Entry 6ZEG (X-ray diffraction, 1.09 A resolution); this record covers chains A and C.

== Chain A ==
Molecule: Serine/threonine-protein phosphatase PP1-alpha catalytic subunit, Brain-specific angiogenesis inhibitor 1-associated protein 2
Organism: Homo sapiens
Notes: EC 3.1.3.16; engineered mutation(s): N-terminal Vector derived sequence GHMGS
Reference sequence: chimeric construct of P62136, Q9UQB8: residues 7-304 from P62136 (PP1A_HUMAN) positions 7-304 (same numbers); residues 323-339 from Q9UQB8 positions 448-464 (UniProt number = residue number + 125)
Chain sequence (338 residues; row label = number of the first residue in the row):
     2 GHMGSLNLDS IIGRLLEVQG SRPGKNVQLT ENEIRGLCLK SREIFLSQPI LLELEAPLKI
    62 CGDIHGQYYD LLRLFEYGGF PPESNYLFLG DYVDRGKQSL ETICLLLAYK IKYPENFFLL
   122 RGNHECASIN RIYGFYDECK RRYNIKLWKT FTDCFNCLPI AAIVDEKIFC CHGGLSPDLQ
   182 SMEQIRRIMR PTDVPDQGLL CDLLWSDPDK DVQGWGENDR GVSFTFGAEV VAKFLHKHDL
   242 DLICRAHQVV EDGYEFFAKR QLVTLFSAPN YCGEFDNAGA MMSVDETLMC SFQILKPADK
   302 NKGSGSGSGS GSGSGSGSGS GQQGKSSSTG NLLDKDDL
Unresolved in the structure: 2-5, 300-319, 337-339
Sequence notes: expression tag (2-6); linker (305-322)
UniProt features mapped onto this chain:
  - active site: His125 (Proton donor)
  - binding site (Mn(2+)): Asp64, His66, Asp92, Asn124, His173, His248
  - modified residue (Phosphoserine): Ser22, Ser329
Metal / ion sites: Mn2+ site 1: Asp64, His66, Asp92 (together with phosphate ion); Mn2+ site 2: Asp92, Asn124, His173, His248 (together with phosphate ion)
From the paper describing this entry:
  - mutagenesis - S328A, S329A: decreased catalytic activity
  - mutagenesis - L334A: increased catalytic activity
  - catalytic residues: Asp95, His125 (proposed by the authors, not directly observed)

== Chain C ==
Molecule: Phosphatase and actin regulator
Organism: Homo sapiens
Notes: engineered mutation(s): N-terminal Vector derived sequence GPLGS
Reference sequence: Q4VY12 (Q4VY12_HUMAN); residues 516-580 here correspond to UniProt positions 80-144 (UniProt number = residue number - 436)
Chain sequence (70 residues; row label = number of the first residue in the row):
   511 GPLGSRKILI RFSDYVEVAD AQDYDRRADK PWTRLTAADK AAIRKELNEF KSTEMEVHEL
   571 SRHLTRFHRP
Unresolved in the structure: 511-514
Sequence notes: expression tag (511-515)
From the paper describing this entry:
  - mutagenesis - R544A, F577A (16-fold): decreased binding to Serine/threonine-protein phosphatase PP1-alpha catalytic subunit, Brain-specific angiogenesis inhibitor 1-associated protein 2 (chain A)

== Chain A / chain C interface ==
Residue-residue contacts (107):
  Pro24(A) - Tyr534(C)  hydrophobic
  Arg43(A) - Glu566(C)  salt bridge
  Gln68(A) - Tyr534(C)
  Gln68(A) - Arg536(C)
  Tyr70(A) - Gln532(C)  hydrogen bond (backbone-side chain)
  Tyr70(A) - Tyr534(C)  hydrophobic
  Asp71(A) - Gln532(C)
  Asp71(A) - Tyr534(C)  hydrogen bond
  Asp71(A) - Arg536(C)  salt bridge
  Arg74(A) - Ala529(C)
  Arg74(A) - Asp530(C)
  Arg74(A) - Gln532(C)
  Tyr78(A) - Glu527(C)  hydrogen bond
  Tyr78(A) - Ala529(C)  hydrophobic
  Arg96(A) - Trp542(C)
  Gly97(A) - Ala538(C)
  Lys98(A) - Asp535(C)
  Lys98(A) - Arg536(C)
  Lys98(A) - Arg537(C)
  Lys98(A) - Ala538(C)
  Ala128(A) - Leu557(C)
  Ser129(A) - Lys561(C)  hydrogen bond
  Ser129(A) - Arg576(C)
  Ser129(A) - His578(C)  hydrogen bond
  Arg132(A) - Ile553(C)
  Arg132(A) - Glu556(C)  salt bridge
  Ile133(A) - Pro541(C)
  Ile133(A) - Trp542(C)
  Tyr134(A) - Trp542(C)
  Tyr137(A) - Glu556(C)  hydrogen bond
  Asp138(A) - Pro541(C)
  Lys150(A) - Phe560(C)
  Lys150(A) - Glu564(C)  salt bridge
  Thr153(A) - Phe560(C)
  Thr153(A) - Met565(C)
  Asp154(A) - Glu566(C)
  Asn157(A) - Met565(C)  hydrogen bond
  Lys168(A) - Leu519(C)
  Met190(A) - His568(C)
  Met190(A) - Leu570(C)  hydrophobic
  Met190(A) - Ser571(C)  hydrogen bond (backbone-side chain)
  Arg191(A) - His568(C)
  Pro192(A) - Glu566(C)
  Pro192(A) - Val567(C)
  Pro192(A) - His568(C)  hydrogen bond (backbone-backbone)
  Thr193(A) - Ser571(C)
  Thr193(A) - Leu574(C)
  Asp194(A) - Lys561(C)  salt bridge
  Asp194(A) - Thr575(C)
  Asp194(A) - Arg576(C)  hydrogen bond (side chain-backbone)
  Val195(A) - Leu574(C)
  Val195(A) - Arg576(C)
  Pro196(A) - Leu574(C)
  Asp197(A) - Arg576(C)
  Leu236(A) - Arg516(C)
  His237(A) - Arg516(C)
  Asp240(A) - Arg516(C)  salt bridge
  Leu241(A) - Arg516(C)  hydrogen bond (backbone-side chain)
  Asp242(A) - Arg516(C)  salt bridge
  Asp242(A) - Ile518(C)
  Asp242(A) - Leu519(C)  hydrogen bond (side chain-backbone)
  Asp242(A) - Ile520(C)  hydrogen bond (side chain-backbone)
  Leu243(A) - Ile520(C)  hydrophobic
  Leu243(A) - Phe522(C)  hydrophobic
  Tyr255(A) - Val526(C)
  Phe257(A) - Phe522(C)  hydrophobic
  Arg261(A) - Phe522(C)
  Pro270(A) - Arg536(C)  hydrogen bond (backbone-side chain)
  Asn271(A) - Arg536(C)  hydrogen bond
  Cys273(A) - Arg536(C)
  Cys273(A) - Arg537(C)
  Gly274(A) - Arg536(C)
  Glu275(A) - Lys540(C)  salt bridge
  Thr288(A) - Arg521(C)  hydrogen bond
  Leu289(A) - Leu519(C)  hydrophobic
  Leu289(A) - Ile520(C)
  Leu289(A) - Arg521(C)  hydrogen bond (backbone-backbone)
  Met290(A) - Arg521(C)
  Met290(A) - Phe522(C)
  Met290(A) - Ser523(C)  hydrogen bond (side chain-backbone)
  Cys291(A) - Ile520(C)  hydrophobic
  Cys291(A) - Arg521(C)  hydrogen bond (backbone-backbone)
  Cys291(A) - Phe522(C)
  Cys291(A) - Ser523(C)  hydrogen bond (backbone-backbone)
  Ser292(A) - Ser523(C)
  Phe293(A) - Val526(C)
  Phe293(A) - Glu527(C)  hydrogen bond (backbone-backbone)
  Gln294(A) - Glu527(C)
  Ile295(A) - Val526(C)  hydrophobic
  Ile295(A) - Glu527(C)  hydrogen bond (backbone-backbone)
  Ile295(A) - Val528(C)
  Ile295(A) - Ala529(C)  hydrogen bond (backbone-backbone)
  Leu296(A) - Ala529(C)
  Leu296(A) - Asp530(C)
  Lys297(A) - Val528(C)
  Lys297(A) - Ala529(C)  hydrogen bond (backbone-backbone)
  Lys297(A) - Asp530(C)
  Lys297(A) - Ala531(C)  hydrogen bond (backbone-backbone)
  Pro298(A) - Ala531(C)
  Gly331(A) - Arg576(C)  hydrogen bond (backbone-side chain)
  Leu333(A) - Trp542(C)
  Leu333(A) - Lys550(C)
  Leu334(A) - Ile553(C)  hydrophobic
  Leu334(A) - Arg554(C)  hydrogen bond (backbone-side chain)
  Leu334(A) - Leu557(C)  hydrophobic
  Asp335(A) - Arg554(C)
  Lys336(A) - Arg554(C)
Also at the interface, not in a pair above, chain A (65 interface residues in all): Gly135, Trp149, Ile169, Leu201, Asn332
Also at the interface, not in a pair above, chain C (44 interface residues in all): Lys517, Asp524, Tyr525, Leu545
The authors on this interface:
  - pairs named by the authors: Trp542(C)-Ile133(A), Lys550(C)-Leu334(A)
  - interface residues, chain A: Leu334(A)
  - interface residues, chain C: Arg554(C), Arg576(C), His578(C)
  - hot spots on chain C (mutagenesis) - I520A (4-fold), F522A (650 fold), L557A/F560A/L574A (900 fold), L574D (17-fold): decreased binding to Serine/threonine-protein phosphatase PP1-alpha catalytic subunit, Brain-specific angiogenesis inhibitor 1-associated protein 2 (chain A)

== Overview ==
Chain A and chain C form an interface of 65 and 44 residues respectively, with 27 hydrogen bonds and 8 salt
bridges. Polar contacts include Arg43(A)-Glu566(C), Asp71(A)-Arg536(C) and Arg132(A)-Glu556(C). The paper
describes contacts between Trp542(C) and Ile133(A) and Lys550(C) and Leu334(A). The paper reports catalytic
residues Asp95(A) and His125(A); R544A, F577A and I520A of chain C, among others, reduce binding to
Serine/threonine-protein phosphatase PP1-alpha catalytic subunit, Brain-specific angiogenesis inhibitor
1-associated protein 2 (chain A); 9 substitutions were tested in all.
Here chain A is Serine/threonine-protein phosphatase PP1-alpha catalytic subunit, Brain-specific angiogenesis
inhibitor 1-associated protein 2 and chain C is Phosphatase and actin regulator, both from Homo sapiens. Entry
6ZEG (Structure of PP1-IRSp53 chimera [PP1(7-304) + linker (G/S)x9 + IRSp53(449-465)] bound to Phactr1
(516-580)) was determined by X-ray diffraction, deposited together with 6ZEE, 6ZEH, 6ZEI and 6ZEJ.
